Entry 6LYL (X-ray diffraction, 2.10 A resolution); this record covers chain A.

# Chain A
Name: Phosphoribosylformylglycinamidine synthase
Organism: Salmonella typhimurium (strain LT2 / SGSC1412 / ATCC 700720)
Notes: EC 6.3.5.3
Reference sequence: P74881 (PUR4_SALTY); residue numbers follow UniProt; this construct covers 1-1295
Sequence (1304 residues; each row starts with the number of its first residue; numbers below 1 keep their minus sign (Ala-8 is residue -8)):
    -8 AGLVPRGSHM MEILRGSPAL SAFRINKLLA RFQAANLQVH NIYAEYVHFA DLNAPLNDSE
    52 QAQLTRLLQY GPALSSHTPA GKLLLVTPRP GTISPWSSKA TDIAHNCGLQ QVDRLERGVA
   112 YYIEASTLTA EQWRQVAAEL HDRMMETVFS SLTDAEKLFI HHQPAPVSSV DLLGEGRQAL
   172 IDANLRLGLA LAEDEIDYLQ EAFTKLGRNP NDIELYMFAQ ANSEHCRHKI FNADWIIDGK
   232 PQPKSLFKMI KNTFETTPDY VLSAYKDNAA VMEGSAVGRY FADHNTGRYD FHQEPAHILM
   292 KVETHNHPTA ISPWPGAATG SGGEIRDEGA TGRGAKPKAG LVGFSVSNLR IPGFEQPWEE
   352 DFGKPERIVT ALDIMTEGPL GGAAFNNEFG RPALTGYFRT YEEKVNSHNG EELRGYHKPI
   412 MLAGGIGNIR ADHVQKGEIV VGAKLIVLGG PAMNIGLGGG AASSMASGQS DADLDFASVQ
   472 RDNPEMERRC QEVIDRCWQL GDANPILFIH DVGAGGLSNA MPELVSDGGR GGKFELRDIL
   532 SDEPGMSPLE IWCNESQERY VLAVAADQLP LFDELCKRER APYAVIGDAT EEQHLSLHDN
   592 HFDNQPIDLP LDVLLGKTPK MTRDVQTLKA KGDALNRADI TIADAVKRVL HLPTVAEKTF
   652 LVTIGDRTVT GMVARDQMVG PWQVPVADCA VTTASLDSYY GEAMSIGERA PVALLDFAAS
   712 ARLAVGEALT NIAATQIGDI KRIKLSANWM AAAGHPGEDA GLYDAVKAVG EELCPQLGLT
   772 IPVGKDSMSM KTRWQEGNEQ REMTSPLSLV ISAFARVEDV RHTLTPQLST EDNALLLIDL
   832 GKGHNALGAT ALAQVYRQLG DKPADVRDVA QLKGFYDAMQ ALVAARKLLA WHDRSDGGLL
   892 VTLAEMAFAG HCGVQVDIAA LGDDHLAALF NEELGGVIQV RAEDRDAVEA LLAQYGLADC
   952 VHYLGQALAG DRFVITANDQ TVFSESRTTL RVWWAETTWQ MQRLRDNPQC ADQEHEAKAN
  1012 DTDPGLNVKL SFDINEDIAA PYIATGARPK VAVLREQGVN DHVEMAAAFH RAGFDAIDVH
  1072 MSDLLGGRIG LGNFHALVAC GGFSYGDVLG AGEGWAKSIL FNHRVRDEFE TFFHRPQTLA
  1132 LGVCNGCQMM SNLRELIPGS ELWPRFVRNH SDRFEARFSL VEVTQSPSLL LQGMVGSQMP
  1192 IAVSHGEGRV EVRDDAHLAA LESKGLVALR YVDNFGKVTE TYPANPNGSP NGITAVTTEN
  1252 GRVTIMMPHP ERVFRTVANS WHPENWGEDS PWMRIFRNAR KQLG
Unresolved in the structure: 449-464
Modified residues: Cys1135 (2-amino-4-(amino-3-oxo-propylsulfanylcarbonyl)-butyric acid; CYG)
Sequence notes: expression tag (-8 to 0); engineered mutation Asp1052 (Ser in P74881)
Metal / ion sites: Mg2+ site 1: Asp679, Asn722, Asp884 (together with ADP); Mg2+ site 2: Glu718 (together with ADP)
Residues lining bound ligands: ADP (adenosine-5'-diphosphate): Val333, Gly334, Phe335, Leu385, Thr386, Gly387, Tyr388, Phe389, Thr645, Lys649, Leu652, Val653, Gln668, Pro676, Val677, Ala678, Asp679, Glu718, Asn722, Asp884, Ser886

# In short
Ligands of chain A: ADP. Asp679, Asn722 and Asp884 form the Mg2+ site 1.
Chain A is Phosphoribosylformylglycinamidine synthase (Salmonella typhimurium (strain LT2 / SGSC1412 / ATCC
700720)); the structure, Crystal structure of S1052D mutant of Formylglycinamidine synthetase, was determined
by X-ray diffraction together with 7DW7, 6LYK, 6LYM and 6LYO from the same study.
